Entry 6SKO (electron microscopy, 3.40 A resolution); this record covers chains 7 and 3 of the 7 polymer chains in the assembly.

[Chain 7]
Protein: DNA replication licensing factor MCM7
Organism: Saccharomyces cerevisiae (strain ATCC 204508 / S288c)
Notes: EC 3.6.4.12; fragment: Mcm2-CTD
UniProt: P38132 (MCM7_YEAST); numbering as in UniProt (aligned over 1-845)
Amino-acid sequence (845 residues; numbered 1 to 845; the number before each row is that of its first residue):
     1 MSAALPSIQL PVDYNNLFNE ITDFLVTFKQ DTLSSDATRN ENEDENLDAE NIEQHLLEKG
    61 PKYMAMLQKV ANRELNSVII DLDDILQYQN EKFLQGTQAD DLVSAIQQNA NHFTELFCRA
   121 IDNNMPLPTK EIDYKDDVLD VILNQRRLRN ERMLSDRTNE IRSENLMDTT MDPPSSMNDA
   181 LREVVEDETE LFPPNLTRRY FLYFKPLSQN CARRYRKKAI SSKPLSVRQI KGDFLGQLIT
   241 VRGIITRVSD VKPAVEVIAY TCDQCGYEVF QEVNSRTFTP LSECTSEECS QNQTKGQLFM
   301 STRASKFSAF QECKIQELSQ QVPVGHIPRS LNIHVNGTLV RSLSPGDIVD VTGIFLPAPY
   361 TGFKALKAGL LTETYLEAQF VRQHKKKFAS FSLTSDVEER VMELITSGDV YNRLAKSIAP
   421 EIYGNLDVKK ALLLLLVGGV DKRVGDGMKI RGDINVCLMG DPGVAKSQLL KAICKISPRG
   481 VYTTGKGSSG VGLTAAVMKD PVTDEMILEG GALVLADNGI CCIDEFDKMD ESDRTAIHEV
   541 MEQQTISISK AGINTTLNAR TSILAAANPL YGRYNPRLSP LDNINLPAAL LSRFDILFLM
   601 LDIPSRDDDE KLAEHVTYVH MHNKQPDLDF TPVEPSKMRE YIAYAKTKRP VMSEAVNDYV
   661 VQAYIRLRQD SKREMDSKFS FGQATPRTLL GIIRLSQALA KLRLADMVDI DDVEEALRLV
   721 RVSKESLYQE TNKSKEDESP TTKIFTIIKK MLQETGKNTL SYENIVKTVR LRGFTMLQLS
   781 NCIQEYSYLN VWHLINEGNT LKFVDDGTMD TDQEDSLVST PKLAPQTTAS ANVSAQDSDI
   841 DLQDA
Not modelled in the structure: 1-393, 628-629, 731-845
Metal / ion sites: Mg2+: Ser467 (together with AMP-PNP)
Ligand contacts:
  - AMP-PNP (ANP; phosphoaminophosphonic acid-adenylate ester), molecule 1: Glu421, Ile422, Tyr423, Asn425, Asp461, Pro462, Gly463, Val464, Ala465, Lys466, Ser467, Gln468, Asn568, Leu612, Val616
  - AMP-PNP (ANP), molecule 2: Ile450, Glu542, Ala589, Arg593, Pro686, Arg687, Leu690

[Chain 3]
Protein: DNA replication licensing factor MCM3
Organism: Saccharomyces cerevisiae (strain ATCC 204508 / S288c)
Notes: EC 3.6.4.12; fragment: Mcm5-CTD; engineered mutation(s): CBP-tag at N-terminus
UniProt: P24279 (MCM3_YEAST); residues 1-971 here = UniProt positions 1-971
Amino-acid sequence (971 residues; each row starts with the number of its first residue):
     1 MEGSTGFDGD ATTFFAPDAV FGDRVRRFQE FLDTFTSYRD SVRSIQVYNS NNAANYNDDQ
    61 DDADERDLLG DDDGDDLEKE KKAASSTSLN ILPHRIIISL DDLREFDRSF WSGILVEPAY
   121 FIPPAEKALT DLADSMDDVP HPNASAVSSR HPWKLSFKGS FGAHALSPRT LTAQHLNKLV
   181 SVEGIVTKTS LVRPKLIRSV HYAAKTGRFH YRDYTDATTT LTTRIPTPAI YPTEDTEGNK
   241 LTTEYGYSTF IDHQRITVQE MPEMAPAGQL PRSIDVILDD DLVDKTKPGD RVNVVGVFKS
   301 LGAGGMNQSN SNTLIGFKTL ILGNTVYPLH ARSTGVAARQ MLTDFDIRNI NKLSKKKDIF
   361 DILSQSLAPS IYGHDHIKKA ILLMLMGGVE KNLENGSHLR GDINILMVGD PSTAKSQLLR
   421 FVLNTASLAI ATTGRGSSGV GLTAAVTTDR ETGERRLEAG AMVLADRGVV CIDEFDKMTD
   481 VDRVAIHEVM EQQTVTIAKA GIHTTLNARC SVIAAANPVF GQYDVNRDPH QNIALPDSLL
   541 SRFDLLFVVT DDINEIRDRS ISEHVLRTHR YLPPGYLEGE PVRERLNLSL AVGEDADINP
   601 EEHSNSGAGV ENEGEDDEDH VFEKFNPLLQ AGAKLAKNKG NYNGTEIPKL VTIPFLRKYV
   661 QYAKERVIPQ LTQEAINVIV KNYTDLRNDD NTKKSPITAR TLETLIRLAT AHAKVRLSKT
   721 VNKVDAKVAA NLLRFALLGE DIGNDIDEEE SEYEEALSKR SPQKSPKKRQ RVRQPASNSG
   781 SPIKSTPRRS TASSVNATPS SARRILRFQD DEQNAGEDDN DIMSPLPADE EAELQRRLQL
   841 GLRVSPRRRE HLHAPEEGSS GPLTEVGTPR LPNVSSAGQD DEQQQSVISF DNVEPGTIST
   901 GRLSLISGII ARLMQTEIFE EESYPVASLF ERINEELPEE EKFSAQEYLA GLKIMSDRNN
   961 LMVADDKVWR V
Not modelled in the structure: 1-337, 450-453, 584-647, 742-971
Ligand contacts:
  - AMP-PNP (ANP; phosphoaminophosphonic acid-adenylate ester), molecule 1: Ser370, Ile371, Tyr372, Asp410, Pro411, Ser412, Thr413, Ala414, Lys415, Ser416, Gln417, Asn517, Ile561, Val565
  - AMP-PNP (ANP), molecule 2: Glu491, Ser538, Arg542, Ala699, Arg700, Glu703
From the paper describing this entry:
  - binding site for ssDNA, leading-strand template: Arg455

[How chain 7 and chain 3 interact]
Pairs across the interface (71; chain 7 residue first):
  Glu421(7) - Leu393(3)
  Glu421(7) - Ser397(3)  hydrogen bond
  Pro462(7) - Asp537(3)
  Pro462(7) - Ser538(3)
  Pro462(7) - Thr698(3)
  Pro462(7) - Arg700(3)
  Gly463(7) - Ala699(3)
  Gly463(7) - Arg700(3)
  Gln468(7) - Ser397(3)  hydrogen bond
  Gln468(7) - His398(3)  hydrogen bond (side chain-backbone)
  Gln468(7) - Gln492(3)
  Lys471(7) - Gln492(3)
  Tyr482(7) - Gln492(3)
  Tyr482(7) - Thr496(3)
  Tyr482(7) - His503(3)  hydrogen bond (backbone-side chain)
  Thr483(7) - Ala498(3)
  Thr483(7) - His503(3)
  Thr484(7) - Glu488(3)  hydrogen bond
  Thr484(7) - Thr496(3)
  Lys486(7) - Val481(3)  hydrogen bond (side chain-backbone)
  Lys486(7) - Val484(3)
  Lys486(7) - Ala485(3)
  Gly487(7) - Thr496(3)
  Gly487(7) - Ile497(3)
  Gly487(7) - Ala498(3)  hydrogen bond (backbone-backbone)
  Gly487(7) - Lys499(3)
  Ser488(7) - Ala498(3)
  Ser489(7) - Ala498(3)  hydrogen bond (backbone-backbone)
  Ser489(7) - Lys499(3)
  Gly492(7) - Ala498(3)
  Leu493(7) - Ala498(3)
  Ala496(7) - Gly501(3)
  Met498(7) - Glu454(3)
  Pro501(7) - Glu454(3)
  Leu515(7) - His503(3)
  Glu525(7) - Val484(3)
  Glu525(7) - His487(3)
  Glu525(7) - Glu488(3)
  Lys528(7) - Asp480(3)  salt bridge
  Lys528(7) - Val484(3)
  Arg573(7) - Asp537(3)  salt bridge
  Arg573(7) - Pro696(3)
  Asp602(7) - Arg687(3)  salt bridge
  Pro604(7) - Asn688(3)
  Ser605(7) - Asn688(3)  hydrogen bond (backbone-side chain)
  Arg606(7) - Thr684(3)  hydrogen bond (backbone-side chain)
  Arg606(7) - Asp685(3)  salt bridge
  Arg606(7) - Asn688(3)  hydrogen bond (backbone-side chain)
  Arg606(7) - Asp689(3)  salt bridge
  Asp609(7) - Tyr683(3)  hydrogen bond
  Asp609(7) - Arg687(3)  salt bridge
  Glu610(7) - Thr684(3)
  Leu612(7) - Leu702(3)  hydrophobic
  Ala613(7) - Val680(3)  hydrophobic
  Ala613(7) - Tyr683(3)  hydrophobic
  Ala613(7) - Leu702(3)  hydrophobic
  Val616(7) - Leu702(3)  hydrophobic
  Val616(7) - Glu703(3)
  Thr617(7) - Ile676(3)
  Thr617(7) - Ile706(3)
  Val619(7) - Leu393(3)  hydrophobic
  His620(7) - Lys391(3)
  His620(7) - Leu399(3)
  His620(7) - Glu703(3)  salt bridge
  His620(7) - Ile706(3)
  Met621(7) - Leu671(3)
  Met621(7) - Ile676(3)  hydrophobic
  Asn623(7) - Lys391(3)
  Asn623(7) - Asn392(3)
  Asn623(7) - Leu393(3)
  Asn623(7) - Glu394(3)  hydrogen bond
Other interface residues (no listed pair), chain 7 (42 interface residues in all): Pro420, Ser467, Lys475, Val481, Ala512, Asn568, Glu614
Other interface residues (no listed pair), chain 3 (46 interface residues in all): Asn395, Ala500, His530, Ser541, Gln670, Gln673, Ile679

[Summary]
42 residues of chain 7 face 46 of chain 3 across their interface, with 13 hydrogen bonds and 7 salt bridges.
Polar contacts include Lys528(7)-Asp480(3), Arg573(7)-Asp537(3) and Asp602(7)-Arg687(3). One AMP-PNP molecule
is bound between chain 7 and chain 3. Bound to chain 7: AMP-PNP. From the paper: a binding site for ssDNA,
leading-strand template at Arg455(3).
Chain 7 is DNA replication licensing factor MCM7 and chain 3 is DNA replication licensing factor MCM3, both
from Saccharomyces cerevisiae (strain ATCC 204508 / S288c); the structure, Cryo-EM Structure of the Fork
Protection Complex Bound to CMG at a Replication Fork - conformation ..., was determined by electron
microscopy together with 6SKL from the same study.
